PDB entry 8Y84 | electron microscopy, 2.98 A resolution | chains C and G of the 4 polymer chains in the assembly

[Chain C (and G)]
Protein: High affinity immunoglobulin epsilon receptor subunit gamma
From: Rattus norvegicus
Notes: chain G of this document is another copy of the same molecule, construct and numbering; everything in this record applies to it too
UniProt: P20411 (FCERG_RAT); residues 1-86 here = UniProt positions 1-86
Sequence (119 residues; numbered 1 to 119; the number before each row is that of its first residue):
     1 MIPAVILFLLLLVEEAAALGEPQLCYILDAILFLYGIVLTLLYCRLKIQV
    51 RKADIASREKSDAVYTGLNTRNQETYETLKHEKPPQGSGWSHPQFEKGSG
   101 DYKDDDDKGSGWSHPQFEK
Disordered / not traced: 1-21, 59-119 (chain G: 1-23, 58-119)
Sequence notes: expression tag (87-119)
UniProt features mapped onto this chain:
  - modified residue: Tyr65 (Phosphotyrosine), Tyr76 (Phosphotyrosine), Thr78 (Phosphothreonine)
What the authors report for this chain:
  - mutagenesis - L32G/Y43A, L39A/L42A: decreased expression with High affinity immunoglobulin epsilon receptor subunit alpha
  - mutagenesis - L39A/L42A: decreased binding to FcaRI
  - mutagenesis - L32G/Y43A: abolished binding to FcaRI
  - mutagenesis - L32G/Y43A, L39A/L42A: decreased binding to High affinity immunoglobulin epsilon receptor subunit alpha
  - mutagenesis - L32G/Y43A, L39A/L42A: decreased binding to FcyRIIIA

[How chain C and chain G interact]
Disulfides between the chains: Cys25(C)-Cys25(G)
Contacting residue pairs - 27 pairs, chain C then chain G:
  Pro22(C) - Tyr26(G)
  Leu24(C) - Tyr26(G)
  Cys25(C) - Cys25(G)  disulfide
  Cys25(C) - Tyr26(G)
  Cys25(C) - Asp29(G)
  Leu28(C) - Asp29(G)
  Leu28(C) - Phe33(G)  hydrophobic
  Asp29(C) - Asp29(G)
  Leu32(C) - Asp29(G)
  Leu32(C) - Leu32(G)  hydrophobic
  Leu32(C) - Phe33(G)  hydrophobic
  Tyr35(C) - Gly36(G)  hydrogen bond (side chain-backbone)
  Tyr35(C) - Ile37(G)  hydrogen bond (side chain-backbone)
  Tyr35(C) - Thr40(G)  hydrogen bond
  Leu39(C) - Gly36(G)
  Leu39(C) - Thr40(G)
  Leu42(C) - Tyr43(G)
  Tyr43(C) - Leu39(G)  hydrogen bond (side chain-backbone)
  Tyr43(C) - Leu42(G)
  Tyr43(C) - Tyr43(G)  hydrogen bond (side chain-backbone)
  Leu46(C) - Tyr43(G)  hydrophobic
  Leu46(C) - Leu46(G)  hydrophobic
  Leu46(C) - Lys47(G)
  Leu46(C) - Val50(G)  hydrophobic
  Gln49(C) - Lys47(G)  hydrogen bond
  Gln49(C) - Val50(G)
  Val50(C) - Val50(G)  hydrophobic
Interface residues without a listed pair, chain C (14 interface residues in all): Ile31

[Summary]
Chain C and chain G each contribute 14 residues to their interface, with 1 disulfide bond and 6 hydrogen
bonds. Among the polar pairs are Tyr35(C)-Gly36(G), Tyr35(C)-Ile37(G) and Tyr35(C)-Thr40(G). From the paper:
L32G/Y43A and L39A/L42A of chain C reduce expression with High affinity immunoglobulin epsilon receptor
subunit alpha; L32G/Y43A and L39A/L42A of chain C reduce binding to High affinity immunoglobulin epsilon
receptor subunit alpha.
Both chains are High affinity immunoglobulin epsilon receptor subunit gamma (Rattus norvegicus). Entry 8Y84
(Structure of the high affinity receptor fc(epsilon)ri TM) was determined by electron microscopy together with
8Y81, 8Z0T, 8ZGS and 8ZGT from the same study.
